Entry 5WTK (X-ray diffraction, 2.65 A resolution); this record covers chains A and B.

Chain A:
Protein: CRISPR-associated endoribonuclease C2c2
From: Leptotrichia shahii (strain DSM 19757 / CCUG 47503 / CIP 107916 / JCM 16776 / LB37)
Notes: EC 3.1.-.-
Reference sequence: P0DOC6 (C2C2_LEPSD); numbering as in UniProt (aligned over 1-1389)
Sequence (1397 residues; row label = number of the first residue in the row):
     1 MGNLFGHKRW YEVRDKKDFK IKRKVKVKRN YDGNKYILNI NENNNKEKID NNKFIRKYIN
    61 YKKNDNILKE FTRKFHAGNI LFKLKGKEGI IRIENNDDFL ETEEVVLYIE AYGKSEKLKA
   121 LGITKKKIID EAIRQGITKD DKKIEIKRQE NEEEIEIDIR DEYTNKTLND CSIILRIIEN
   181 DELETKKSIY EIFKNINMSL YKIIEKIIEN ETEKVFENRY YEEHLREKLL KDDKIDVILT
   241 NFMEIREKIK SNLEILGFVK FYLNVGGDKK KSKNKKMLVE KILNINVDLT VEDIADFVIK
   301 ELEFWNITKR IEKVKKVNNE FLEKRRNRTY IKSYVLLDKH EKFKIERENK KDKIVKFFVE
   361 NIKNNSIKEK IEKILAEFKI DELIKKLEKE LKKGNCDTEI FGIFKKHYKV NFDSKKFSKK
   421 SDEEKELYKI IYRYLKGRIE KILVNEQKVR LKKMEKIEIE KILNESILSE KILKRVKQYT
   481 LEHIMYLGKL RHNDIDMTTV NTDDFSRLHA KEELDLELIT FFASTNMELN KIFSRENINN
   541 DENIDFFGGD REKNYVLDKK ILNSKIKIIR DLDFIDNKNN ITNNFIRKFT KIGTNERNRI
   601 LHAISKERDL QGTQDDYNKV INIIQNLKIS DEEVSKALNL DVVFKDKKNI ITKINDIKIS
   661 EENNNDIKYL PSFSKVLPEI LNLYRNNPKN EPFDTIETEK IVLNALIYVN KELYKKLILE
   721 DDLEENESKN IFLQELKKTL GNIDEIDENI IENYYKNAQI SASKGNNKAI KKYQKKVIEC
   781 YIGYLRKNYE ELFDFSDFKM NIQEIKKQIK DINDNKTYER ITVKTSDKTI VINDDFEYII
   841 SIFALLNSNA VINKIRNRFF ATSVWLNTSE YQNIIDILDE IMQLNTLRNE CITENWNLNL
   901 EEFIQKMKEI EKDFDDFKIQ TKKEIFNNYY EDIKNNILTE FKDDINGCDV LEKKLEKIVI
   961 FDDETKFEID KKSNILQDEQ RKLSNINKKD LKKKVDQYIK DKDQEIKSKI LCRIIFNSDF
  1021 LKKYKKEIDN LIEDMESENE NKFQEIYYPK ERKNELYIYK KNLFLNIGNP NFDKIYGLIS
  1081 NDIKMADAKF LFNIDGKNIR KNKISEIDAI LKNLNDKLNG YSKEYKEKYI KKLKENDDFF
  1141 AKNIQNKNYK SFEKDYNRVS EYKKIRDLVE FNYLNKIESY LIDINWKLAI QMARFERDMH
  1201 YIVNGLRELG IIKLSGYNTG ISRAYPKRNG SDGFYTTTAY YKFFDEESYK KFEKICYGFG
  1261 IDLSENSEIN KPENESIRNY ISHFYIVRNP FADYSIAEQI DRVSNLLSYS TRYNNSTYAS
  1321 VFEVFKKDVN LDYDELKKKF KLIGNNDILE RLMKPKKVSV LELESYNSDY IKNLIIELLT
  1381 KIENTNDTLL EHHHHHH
Not modelled in the structure: 1, 103-174, 550-552, 914-1005, 1384-1397
Sequence notes: expression tag (1390-1397)
Curated features (UniProtKB/Swiss-Prot):
  - region (Binds crRNA): Tyr330 to Lys342, Lys405 to Tyr408, Tyr432 to Lys436, Lys471 to Arg475, Thr502 to His509, Asn853 to Arg858, Thr1311 to Ser1316, Lys1338, Lys1339
  - active site: Arg438 (For pre-crRNA processing), Lys441 (For pre-crRNA processing), Arg597 (For target ssRNA cleavage), His602 (For target ssRNA cleavage), Arg1278 (For target ssRNA cleavage), His1283 (For target ssRNA cleavage)
  - binding site (crRNA): Arg219, Lys441, Lys489, Gln759, Trp865

Chain B:
Molecule: 58-nt RNA strand
Sequence (58 nucleotides; row label = number of the first residue in the row; note: 5 numbers in that range are skipped by the numbering (no residue carries them; nothing is unmodelled there); a row labelled like 32A-32E holds insertion residues (32A, then the next letters in order); numbers below 1 keep their minus sign (G-1 is residue -1)):
    -1 GGCCACCCCA AUAUCGAAGG GGACUAAAAC GACA
32A-32E AAUCU
    34 AUC
    41 UGAAUAAACU CUUCUU
Not modelled in the structure: -1 to 1, 32A-32E, 41-45, 52-56

Interface between chain A and chain B:
Contacting residue pairs (147; chain A residue first):
  Gly2(A) - G18(B)  phosphate contact
  Asn3(A) - G19(B)  phosphate contact
  Leu4(A) - G18(B)  sugar contact
  Leu4(A) - G19(B)  hydrogen bond to the phosphate
  Phe5(A) - G19(B)  sugar contact
  Arg29(A) - G19(B)  hydrogen bond to the sugar
  Tyr58(A) - G17(B)  hydrogen bond to the sugar
  Tyr58(A) - G18(B)  sugar contact
  Lys62(A) - G17(B)  hydrogen bond to the sugar
  Arg73(A) - A46(B)  hydrogen bond to the sugar
  Lys74(A) - A46(B)  sugar contact
  Lys74(A) - A47(B)  sugar contact
  His76(A) - A47(B)  phosphate contact
  His76(A) - A48(B)  salt bridge to the phosphate
  Asn79(A) - A48(B)  phosphate contact
  Lys85(A) - A48(B)  salt bridge to the phosphate
  Ile91(A) - A47(B)  sugar contact
  Ile91(A) - A48(B)  sugar contact
  Arg219(A) - G17(B)  salt bridge to the phosphate
  Asp268(A) - C51(B)  base contact
  Arg310(A) - A16(B)  phosphate contact
  Arg310(A) - G17(B)  salt bridge to the phosphate
  Glu312(A) - A16(B)  sugar contact
  Glu312(A) - G17(B)  sugar contact
  Lys313(A) - G14(B)  hydrogen bond to the sugar
  Val314(A) - G14(B)  sugar contact
  Lys315(A) - A9(B)  base contact
  Lys315(A) - G14(B)  salt bridge to the phosphate
  Lys315(A) - A15(B)  phosphate contact
  Lys316(A) - G14(B)  salt bridge to the phosphate
  Thr329(A) - A8(B)  phosphate contact
  Thr329(A) - A9(B)  phosphate contact
  Tyr330(A) - A15(B)  hydrogen bond to the phosphate
  Lys332(A) - A9(B)  salt bridge to the phosphate
  Ser333(A) - C7(B)  hydrogen bond to the sugar
  Ser333(A) - A8(B)  hydrogen bond to the sugar
  Ser333(A) - A15(B)  hydrogen bond to the base
  Tyr334(A) - G17(B)  hydrogen bond to the sugar
  Tyr334(A) - G18(B)  sugar contact
  Leu337(A) - C7(B)  sugar contact
  Asp338(A) - C6(B)  sugar contact
  Lys339(A) - C5(B)  hydrogen bond to the sugar
  Lys339(A) - C6(B)  hydrogen bond to the sugar
  Lys339(A) - U23(B)  salt bridge to the phosphate
  His340(A) - C22(B)  hydrogen bond to the base
  Lys342(A) - C7(B)  salt bridge to the phosphate
  Lys342(A) - A8(B)  salt bridge to the phosphate
  Thr398(A) - A16(B)  hydrogen bond to the base
  Phe401(A) - A16(B)  sugar contact
  Lys405(A) - G14(B)  salt bridge to the phosphate
  Lys405(A) - A16(B)  salt bridge to the phosphate
  Tyr408(A) - A11(B)  hydrogen bond to the sugar
  Tyr408(A) - U12(B)  sugar contact
  Asp413(A) - A11(B)  base contact
  Ser414(A) - A11(B)  hydrogen bond to the base
  Lys415(A) - A11(B)  base contact
  Lys425(A) - A11(B)  sugar contact
  Tyr428(A) - A11(B)  sugar contact
  Lys429(A) - A11(B)  phosphate contact
  Lys429(A) - U12(B)  phosphate contact
  Tyr432(A) - U12(B)  hydrogen bond to the phosphate
  Tyr432(A) - C13(B)  hydrogen bond to the phosphate
  Arg433(A) - A8(B)  hydrogen bond to the base
  Arg433(A) - U10(B)  sugar contact
  Arg433(A) - U12(B)  salt bridge to the phosphate
  Lys436(A) - A15(B)  hydrogen bond to the sugar
  Lys436(A) - A16(B)  salt bridge to the phosphate
  Arg438(A) - C2(B)  sugar contact
  Lys441(A) - A3(B)  salt bridge to the phosphate
  Lys471(A) - C2(B)  base contact
  Lys471(A) - C4(B)  salt bridge to the phosphate
  Arg475(A) - C5(B)  salt bridge to the phosphate
  Arg475(A) - C6(B)  salt bridge to the phosphate
  Gln478(A) - C4(B)  phosphate contact
  Gln478(A) - C5(B)  phosphate contact
  Glu482(A) - C5(B)  sugar contact
  Lys489(A) - U23(B)  salt bridge to the phosphate
  Thr502(A) - C22(B)  hydrogen bond to the base
  Phe505(A) - C22(B)  sugar contact
  Phe505(A) - U23(B)  phosphate contact
  Ser506(A) - A21(B)  hydrogen bond to the sugar
  His509(A) - A21(B)  phosphate contact
  His509(A) - C22(B)  salt bridge to the phosphate
  His509(A) - U23(B)  sugar contact
  His509(A) - A24(B)  salt bridge to the phosphate
  Ser672(A) - A30(B)  hydrogen bond to the phosphate
  Ser674(A) - A30(B)  hydrogen bond to the phosphate
  Ser674(A) - C31(B)  phosphate contact
  Ser674(A) - A32(B)  base contact
  Lys675(A) - G29(B)  salt bridge to the phosphate
  Lys675(A) - A30(B)  salt bridge to the phosphate
  Leu677(A) - A32(B)  phosphate contact
  Gln759(A) - A21(B)  hydrogen bond to the base
  Ile760(A) - A21(B)  base contact
  Ala762(A) - A26(B)  base contact
  Ala762(A) - A27(B)  sugar contact
  Ser763(A) - A21(B)  hydrogen bond to the sugar
  Lys764(A) - G20(B)  salt bridge to the phosphate
  Lys764(A) - A21(B)  salt bridge to the phosphate
  Asn767(A) - A27(B)  sugar contact
  Ile770(A) - A27(B)  sugar contact
  Ile770(A) - C28(B)  sugar contact
  Lys771(A) - C28(B)  salt bridge to the phosphate
  Gln774(A) - G29(B)  phosphate contact
  Asn849(A) - A30(B)  base contact
  Ala850(A) - A30(B)  hydrogen bond to the base
  Asn853(A) - G29(B)  hydrogen bond to the sugar
  Asn853(A) - A30(B)  hydrogen bond to the base
  Lys854(A) - G29(B)  base contact
  Asn857(A) - C28(B)  hydrogen bond to the sugar
  Asn857(A) - G29(B)  hydrogen bond to the sugar
  Arg858(A) - A27(B)  base contact
  Arg858(A) - C28(B)  hydrogen bond to the base
  Trp865(A) - A21(B)  stacking on the base
  Met882(A) - A30(B)  sugar contact
  Asp1108(A) - A34(B)  base contact
  Asn1115(A) - U35(B)  sugar contact
  Asn1115(A) - C36(B)  phosphate contact
  Lys1187(A) - A26(B)  salt bridge to the phosphate
  Gln1191(A) - A25(B)  hydrogen bond to the phosphate
  Arg1194(A) - A24(B)  hydrogen bond to the phosphate
  Arg1194(A) - A25(B)  salt bridge to the phosphate
  Arg1197(A) - A24(B)  salt bridge to the phosphate
  Thr1311(A) - C4(B)  hydrogen bond to the phosphate
  Arg1312(A) - C4(B)  hydrogen bond to the base
  Arg1312(A) - C5(B)  hydrogen bond to the sugar
  Arg1312(A) - U23(B)  hydrogen bond to the sugar
  Arg1312(A) - A24(B)  hydrogen bond to the sugar
  Tyr1313(A) - A24(B)  phosphate contact
  Asn1314(A) - C2(B)  base contact
  Asn1314(A) - A3(B)  sugar contact
  Asn1315(A) - C2(B)  hydrogen bond to the base
  Ser1316(A) - A24(B)  hydrogen bond to the sugar
  Ser1316(A) - A25(B)  hydrogen bond to the phosphate
  Ser1320(A) - A26(B)  phosphate contact
  Glu1323(A) - A26(B)  sugar contact
  Glu1323(A) - A27(B)  phosphate contact
  Lys1326(A) - A27(B)  salt bridge to the phosphate
  Lys1327(A) - A34(B)  phosphate contact
  Asn1330(A) - U35(B)  base contact
  Lys1337(A) - C2(B)  base contact
  Lys1338(A) - C2(B)  sugar contact
  Lys1357(A) - U35(B)  base contact
  Val1358(A) - A34(B)  phosphate contact
  Val1358(A) - U35(B)  phosphate contact
  Ser1359(A) - U35(B)  sugar contact
  Val1360(A) - U35(B)  base contact
Interface residues without a listed pair, chain A (113 interface residues in all): Lys83, Gly267, Lys269, Arg325, Glu399, Tyr479, Glu513, Tyr755, Ala861, Thr886, Lys1123, Ala1319, Lys1339, Glu1362
Interface residues without a listed pair, chain B (39 interface residues in all): C49

Overview:
The interface between chain A and chain B involves 113 residues on one side and 39 on the other; the contacts
include 43 hydrogen bonds, 30 salt bridges and 1 aromatic stacking contact. Polar pairs include
Ser333(A)-A15(B), His340(A)-C22(B) and Thr398(A)-A16(B).
Here chain A is CRISPR-associated endoribonuclease C2c2 (Leptotrichia shahii (strain DSM 19757 / CCUG 47503 /
CIP 107916 / JCM 16776 / LB37)) and chain B is a 58-nt RNA strand. Entry 5WTK (Crystal structure of RNP
complex) was determined by X-ray diffraction together with 5WTJ from the same study.
